Entry 7R5V (electron microscopy, 4.55 A resolution (low resolution: residue-level contacts below are approximate; hydrogen-bond / salt-bridge calls are withheld)); this record covers chains P and Q of the 13 polymer chains in the assembly.

== Chain P ==
Protein: Centromere protein P
From: Homo sapiens
Reference sequence: Q6IPU0 (CENPP_HUMAN); residue numbers follow UniProt; this construct covers 1-288
Chain sequence (288 residues; each row starts with the number of its first residue):
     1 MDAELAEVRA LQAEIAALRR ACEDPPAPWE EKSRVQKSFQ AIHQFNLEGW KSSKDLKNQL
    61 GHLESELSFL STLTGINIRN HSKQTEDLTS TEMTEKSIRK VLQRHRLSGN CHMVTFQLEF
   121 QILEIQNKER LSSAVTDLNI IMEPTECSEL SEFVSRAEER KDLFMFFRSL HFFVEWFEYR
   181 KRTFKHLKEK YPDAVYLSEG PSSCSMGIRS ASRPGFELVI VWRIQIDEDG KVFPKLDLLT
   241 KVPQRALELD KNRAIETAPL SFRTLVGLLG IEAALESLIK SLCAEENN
Disordered / not traced: 1-52, 91-98, 127-130, 284-288
Curated features (UniProtKB/Swiss-Prot):
  - modified residue: Ser-38 (Phosphoserine)

== Chain Q ==
Protein: Centromere protein Q
From: Homo sapiens
Reference sequence: Q7L2Z9 (CENPQ_HUMAN); residue numbers follow UniProt; this construct covers 1-268
Chain sequence (268 residues; each row starts with the number of its first residue):
     1 MSGKANASKK NAQQLKRNPK RKKDNEEVVL SENKVRNTVK KNKNHLKDLS SEGQTKHTNL
    61 KHGKTAASKR KTWQPLSKST RDHLQTMMES VIMTILSNSI KEKEEIQYHL NFLKKRLLQQ
   121 CETLKVPPKK MEDLTNVSSL LNMERARDKA NEEGLALLQE EIDKMVETTE LMTGNIQSLK
   181 NKIQILASEV EEEEERVKQM HQINSSGVLS LPELSQKTLK APTLQKEILA LIPNQNALLK
   241 DLDILHNSSQ MKSMSTFIEE AYKKLDAS
Disordered / not traced: 1-73, 205-208, 267-268
Curated features (UniProtKB/Swiss-Prot):
  - modified residue (Phosphoserine): Ser-31, Ser-50, Ser-249
  - mutagenesis: Ser-50 (S50A: Abolishes the recruitment CENPE to kinetochores but has no effect on recruitment of PLK1 to knetochores; S50D: No loss of the recruitment CENPE to kinetochores)

== Chain P / chain Q interface ==
Contacting residue pairs (28):
  Glu-175(P) with Leu-211(Q)
  Trp-176(P) with Leu-211(Q)
  Lys-185(P) with Asp-266(Q)
  Leu-197(P) with Glu-259(Q); Tyr-262(Q)
  Ser-198(P) with Tyr-262(Q)
  Glu-199(P) with Tyr-262(Q)
  Gly-200(P) with Tyr-262(Q)
  Pro-234(P) with Lys-217(Q)
  Lys-235(P) with Lys-217(Q); Lys-220(Q)
  Leu-236(P) with Lys-217(Q)
  Asp-237(P) with Lys-220(Q); Pro-222(Q)
  Pro-259(P) with Pro-222(Q); Thr-223(Q)
  Arg-263(P) with Lys-217(Q); Thr-218(Q); Leu-219(Q); Lys-220(Q); Pro-222(Q)
  Glu-272(P) with Ser-210(Q)
  Ala-273(P) with His-201(Q)
  Glu-276(P) with Asn-204(Q)
  Ser-277(P) with His-201(Q)
  Lys-280(P) with Met-200(Q); Gln-202(Q)
  Ser-281(P) with Met-200(Q)
Other interface residues (no listed pair), chain P (23 interface residues in all): Pro-201, Leu-260, Thr-264, Gly-267
Other interface residues (no listed pair), chain Q (17 interface residues in all): Glu-213, Ala-221

== Overview ==
The interface between chain P and chain Q involves 23 residues on one side and 17 on the other. UniProt lists
one mutagenesis site on chain Q.
Chain P is Centromere protein P and chain Q is Centromere protein Q, both from Homo sapiens; the structure,
Structure of the human CCAN CENP-A alpha-satellite complex, was determined by electron microscopy together
with 7PB4, 7PB8, 7PII, 7PKN, 7R5R, 7R5S, 7YWX and 7YYH from the same study.
